Entry 8D6W (electron microscopy, 3.00 A resolution); this record covers chains Y and Z of the 35 polymer chains in the assembly.

# Chain Y (and Z)
Molecule: Proteasome subunit beta
Organism: Mycobacterium tuberculosis
Notes: EC 3.4.25.1; chain Z of this document is another copy of the same molecule, construct and numbering; everything in this record applies to it too
UniProt: A0A045HFG5 (A0A045HFG5_MYCTX); residues 244-534 here correspond to UniProt positions 1-291 (UniProt number = residue number - 243)
Sequence (291 residues; numbered 244 to 534; the number before each row is that of its first residue):
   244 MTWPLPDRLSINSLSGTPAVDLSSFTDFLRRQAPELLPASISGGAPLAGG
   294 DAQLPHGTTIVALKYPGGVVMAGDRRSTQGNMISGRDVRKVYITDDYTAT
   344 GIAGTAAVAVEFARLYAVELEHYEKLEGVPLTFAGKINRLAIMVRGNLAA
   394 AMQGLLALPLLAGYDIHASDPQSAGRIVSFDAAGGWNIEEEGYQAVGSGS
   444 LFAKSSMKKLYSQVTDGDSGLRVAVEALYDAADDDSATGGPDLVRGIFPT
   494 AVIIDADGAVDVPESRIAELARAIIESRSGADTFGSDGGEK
Disordered / not traced: 244-300, 523-534

# How chain Y and chain Z interact
Pairs across the interface - 9 pairs, chain Y then chain Z:
  D330(Y) with E434(Z)
  A350(Y) with R388(Z); A426(Z); G428(Z)
  V351(Y) with R388(Z)
  E354(Y) with R388(Z), salt bridge
  R357(Y) with N381(Z), hydrogen bond
  L398(Y) with R388(Z); A426(Z), hydrophobic
Interface residues without a listed pair, chain Y (11 interface residues in all): Q322, M325, R329, V331, T348
Interface residues without a listed pair, chain Z (12 interface residues in all): L391, D424, G427, N430, E433, L444, K447

# In short
11 residues of chain Y face 12 of chain Z across their interface, with 1 hydrogen bond and 1 salt bridge.
Polar contacts include E354(Y)-R388(Z) and R357(Y)-N381(Z).
Chain Y and chain Z are both Proteasome subunit beta (Mycobacterium tuberculosis); the structure, Structure of
the Mycobacterium tuberculosis 20S proteasome bound to the C-terminal GQYL motif of the ADP-bound ..., was
determined by electron microscopy together with 8D6V, 8D6X and 8D6Y from the same study.
